Entry 7PY8 (electron microscopy, 3.80 A resolution); this record covers chains C and D of the 9 polymer chains in the assembly.

Chain C:
Protein: DNA-directed RNA polymerase subunit beta
From: Escherichia coli
Notes: EC 2.7.7.6
Reference sequence: P0A8V4 (RPOB_ECO57); residue numbers follow UniProt; this construct covers 1-1342
Amino-acid sequence (1342 residues; each row starts with the number of its first residue):
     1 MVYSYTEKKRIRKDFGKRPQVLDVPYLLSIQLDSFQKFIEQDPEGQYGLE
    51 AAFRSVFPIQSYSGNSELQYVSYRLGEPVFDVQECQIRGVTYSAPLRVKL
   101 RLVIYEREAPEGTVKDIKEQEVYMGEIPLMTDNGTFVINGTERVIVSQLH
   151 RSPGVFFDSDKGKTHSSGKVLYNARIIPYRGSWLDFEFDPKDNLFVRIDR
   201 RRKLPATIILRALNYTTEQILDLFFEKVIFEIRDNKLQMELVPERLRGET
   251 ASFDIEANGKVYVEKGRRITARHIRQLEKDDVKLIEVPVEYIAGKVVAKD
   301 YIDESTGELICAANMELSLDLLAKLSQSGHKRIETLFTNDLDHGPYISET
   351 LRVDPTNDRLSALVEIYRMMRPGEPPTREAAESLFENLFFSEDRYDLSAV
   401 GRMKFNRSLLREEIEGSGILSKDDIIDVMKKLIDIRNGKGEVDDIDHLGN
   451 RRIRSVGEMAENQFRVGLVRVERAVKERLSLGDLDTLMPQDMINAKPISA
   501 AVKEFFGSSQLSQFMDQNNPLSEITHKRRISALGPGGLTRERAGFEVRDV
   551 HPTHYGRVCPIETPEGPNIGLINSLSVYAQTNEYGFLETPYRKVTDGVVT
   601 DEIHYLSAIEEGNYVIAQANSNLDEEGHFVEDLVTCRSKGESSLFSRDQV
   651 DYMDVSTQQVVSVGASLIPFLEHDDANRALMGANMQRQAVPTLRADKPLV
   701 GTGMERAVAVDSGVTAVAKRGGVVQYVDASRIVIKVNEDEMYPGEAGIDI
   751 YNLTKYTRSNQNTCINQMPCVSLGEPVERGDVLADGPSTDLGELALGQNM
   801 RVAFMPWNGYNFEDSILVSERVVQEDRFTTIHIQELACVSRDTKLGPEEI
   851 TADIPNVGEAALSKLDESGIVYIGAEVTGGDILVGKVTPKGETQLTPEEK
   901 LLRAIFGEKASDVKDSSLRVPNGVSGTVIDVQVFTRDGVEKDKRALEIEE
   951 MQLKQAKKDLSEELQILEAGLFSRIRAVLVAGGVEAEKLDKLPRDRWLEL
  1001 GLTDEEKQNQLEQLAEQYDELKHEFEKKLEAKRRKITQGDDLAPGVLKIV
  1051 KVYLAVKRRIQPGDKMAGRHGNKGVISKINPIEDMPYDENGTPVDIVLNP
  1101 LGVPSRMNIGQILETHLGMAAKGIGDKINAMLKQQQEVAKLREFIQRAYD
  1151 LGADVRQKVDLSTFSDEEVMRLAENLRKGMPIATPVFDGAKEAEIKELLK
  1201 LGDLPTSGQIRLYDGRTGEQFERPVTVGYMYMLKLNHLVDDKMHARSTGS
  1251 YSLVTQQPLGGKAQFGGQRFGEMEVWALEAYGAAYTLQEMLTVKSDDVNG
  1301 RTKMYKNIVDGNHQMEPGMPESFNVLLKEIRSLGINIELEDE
Disordered / not traced: 1, 908-911
Curated features (UniProtKB/Swiss-Prot):
  - modified residue (N6-acetyllysine): K1022, K1200

Chain D:
Protein: DNA-directed RNA polymerase subunit beta'
From: Escherichia coli
Notes: EC 2.7.7.6
Reference sequence: P0A8T8 (RPOC_ECO57); residue numbers follow UniProt; this construct covers 1-1407
Amino-acid sequence (1407 residues; numbered 1 to 1407; the number before each row is that of its first residue):
     1 MKDLLKFLKAQTKTEEFDAIKIALASPDMIRSWSFGEVKKPETINYRTFK
    51 PERDGLFCARIFGPVKDYECLCGKYKRLKHRGVICEKCGVEVTQTKVRRE
   101 RMGHIELASPTAHIWFLKSLPSRIGLLLDMPLRDIERVLYFESYVVIEGG
   151 MTNLERQQILTEEQYLDALEEFGDEFDAKMGAEAIQALLKSMDLEQECEQ
   201 LREELNETNSETKRKKLTKRIKLLEAFVQSGNKPEWMILTVLPVLPPDLR
   251 PLVPLDGGRFATSDLNDLYRRVINRNNRLKRLLDLAAPDIIVRNEKRMLQ
   301 EAVDALLDNGRRGRAITGSNKRPLKSLADMIKGKQGRFRQNLLGKRVDYS
   351 GRSVITVGPYLRLHQCGLPKKMALELFKPFIYGKLELRGLATTIKAAKKM
   401 VEREEAVVWDILDEVIREHPVLLNRAPTLHRLGIQAFEPVLIEGKAIQLH
   451 PLVCAAYNADFDGDQMAVHVPLTLEAQLEARALMMSTNNILSPANGEPII
   501 VPSQDVVLGLYYMTRDCVNAKGEGMVLTGPKEAERLYRSGLASLHARVKV
   551 RITEYEKDANGELVAKTSLKDTTVGRAILWMIVPKGLPYSIVNQALGKKA
   601 ISKMLNTCYRILGLKPTVIFADQIMYTGFAYAARSGASVGIDDMVIPEKK
   651 HEIISEAEAEVAEIQEQFQSGLVTAGERYNKVIDIWAAANDRVSKAMMDN
   701 LQTETVINRDGQEEKQVSFNSIYMMADSGARGSAAQIRQLAGMRGLMAKP
   751 DGSIIETPITANFREGLNVLQYFISTHGARKGLADTALKTANSGYLTRRL
   801 VDVAQDLVVTEDDCGTHEGIMMTPVIEGGDVKEPLRDRVLGRVTAEDVLK
   851 PGTADILVPRNTLLHEQWCDLLEENSVDAVKVRSVVSCDTDFGVCAHCYG
   901 RDLARGHIINKGEAIGVIAAQSIGEPGTQLTMRTFHIGGAASRAAAESSI
   951 QVKNKGSIKLSNVKSVVNSSGKLVITSRNTELKLIDEFGRTKESYKVPYG
  1001 AVLAKGDGEQVAGGETVANWDPHTMPVITEVSGFVRFTDMIDGQTITRQT
  1051 DELTGLSSLVVLDSAERTAGGKDLRPALKIVDAQGNDVLIPGTDMPAQYF
  1101 LPGKAIVQLEDGVQISSGDTLARIPQESGGTKDITGGLPRVADLFEARRP
  1151 KEPAILAEISGIVSFGKETKGKRRLVITPVDGSDPYEEMIPKWRQLNVFE
  1201 GERVERGDVISDGPEAPHDILRLRGVHAVTRYIVNEVQDVYRLQGVKIND
  1251 KHIEVIVRQMLRKATIVNAGSSDFLEGEQVEYSRVKIANRELEANGKVGA
  1301 TYSRDLLGITKASLATESFISAASFQETTRVLTEAAVAGKRDELRGLKEN
  1351 VIVGRLIPAGTGYAYHQDRMRRRAAGEAPAAPQVTAEDASASLAELLNAG
  1401 LGGSDNE
Disordered / not traced: 1-15, 934-947, 1127-1135, 1374-1407
Curated features (UniProtKB/Swiss-Prot):
  - binding site (Zn(2+)): C70, C72, C85, C88, C814, C888, C895, C898
  - binding site (Mg(2+)): D460, D462, D464
  - modified residue: K972 (N6-acetyllysine)
Bound ions: Zn2+ site 1: C70, C72, C88; Mg2+: D460 (shared with 1 residue of chain R); Zn2+ site 2: C814, C888, C895, C898

Chain C / chain D interface:
Residue-residue contacts - 252 pairs, chain C then chain D:
  F545(C) - L788(D)  hydrophobic
  R548(C) - R780(D)  hydrogen bond (backbone-side chain)
  D549(C) - P750(D)
  V550(C) - H777(D)
  P552(C) - F773(D)
  Y555(C) - V769(D)  hydrophobic
  Y555(C) - F773(D)
  P560(C) - F773(D)  hydrophobic
  P560(C) - T776(D)
  P560(C) - R780(D)  hydrogen bond (backbone-side chain)
  I561(C) - Y772(D)  hydrophobic
  T563(C) - R780(D)
  E565(C) - L783(D)
  I569(C) - R780(D)
  G570(C) - R780(D)
  N573(C) - R780(D)
  Q618(C) - L770(D)
  N620(C) - N768(D)
  R637(C) - L770(D)
  T657(C) - V769(D)
  V660(C) - V769(D)  hydrophobic
  E672(C) - L767(D)
  H673(C) - F763(D)  hydrogen bond (side chain-backbone)
  H673(C) - R764(D)
  H673(C) - E765(D)  hydrogen bond (side chain-backbone)
  H673(C) - G766(D)
  D674(C) - F763(D)
  D674(C) - Y772(D)
  D675(C) - F763(D)
  D675(C) - Y772(D)  hydrogen bond (backbone-side chain)
  A676(C) - Y772(D)
  A676(C) - A779(D)  hydrophobic
  A679(C) - Y772(D)
  F804(C) - S638(D)
  M805(C) - G636(D)
  P806(C) - D505(D)
  P806(C) - A633(D)
  P806(C) - A637(D)
  N808(C) - P359(D)
  N808(C) - A633(D)
  G809(C) - V357(D)
  G809(C) - P359(D)
  G809(C) - F629(D)
  Y810(C) - P359(D)
  F812(C) - V357(D)  hydrophobic
  F812(C) - C454(D)  hydrophobic
  F812(C) - F461(D)  hydrophobic
  F812(C) - D505(D)
  F812(C) - F629(D)  hydrophobic
  E813(C) - D460(D)
  E813(C) - F461(D)  hydrogen bond (side chain-backbone)
  E813(C) - Q504(D)
  S815(C) - V357(D)
  R841(C) - D256(D)  salt bridge
  R841(C) - G257(D)
  K844(C) - R47(D)
  K844(C) - F49(D)
  Q1061(C) - K445(D)
  K1065(C) - D462(D)
  K1073(C) - D462(D)
  V1075(C) - I355(D)
  V1075(C) - F461(D)
  V1075(C) - D462(D)
  V1075(C) - G463(D)
  S1077(C) - T356(D)
  P1100(C) - A637(D)
  L1101(C) - L508(D)  hydrophobic
  L1101(C) - M725(D)  hydrophobic
  L1101(C) - R731(D)
  P1104(C) - M725(D)  hydrophobic
  P1104(C) - Q736(D)
  S1105(C) - R731(D)  hydrogen bond
  S1105(C) - Q736(D)  hydrogen bond (backbone-side chain)
  R1106(C) - R731(D)
  M1107(C) - Q739(D)
  M1107(C) - F763(D)  hydrophobic
  I1109(C) - F763(D)
  I1112(C) - V639(D)  hydrophobic
  L1113(C) - I641(D)  hydrophobic
  H1116(C) - I641(D)
  F1187(C) - L767(D)
  E1192(C) - R764(D)  salt bridge
  Q1209(C) - G640(D)
  Q1209(C) - D642(D)
  Q1209(C) - D643(D)
  E1219(C) - R634(D)  salt bridge
  E1222(C) - Y512(D)  hydrogen bond
  E1222(C) - R634(D)
  E1222(C) - S635(D)
  R1223(C) - Y512(D)
  R1223(C) - G636(D)
  R1223(C) - S721(D)
  P1224(C) - S638(D)  hydrogen bond (backbone-side chain)
  V1225(C) - G636(D)
  V1225(C) - S638(D)
  T1226(C) - V639(D)
  V1239(C) - K445(D)
  D1240(C) - K445(D)  salt bridge
  K1242(C) - R352(D)
  K1242(C) - V354(D)
  K1242(C) - Q465(D)
  M1243(C) - R352(D)
  M1243(C) - S353(D)
  M1243(C) - M372(D)  hydrophobic
  M1243(C) - K445(D)
  H1244(C) - G351(D)
  H1244(C) - R352(D)  hydrogen bond (backbone-backbone)
  A1245(C) - S350(D)
  A1245(C) - M372(D)  hydrophobic
  A1245(C) - E375(D)
  R1246(C) - D348(D)  salt bridge
  R1246(C) - Y349(D)
  R1246(C) - S350(D)  hydrogen bond (backbone-backbone)
  R1246(C) - L376(D)
  S1247(C) - Y349(D)
  S1247(C) - E375(D)
  Y1251(C) - D348(D)  hydrogen bond
  L1253(C) - R99(D)  hydrogen bond (backbone-side chain)
  L1253(C) - D248(D)
  V1254(C) - R99(D)  hydrogen bond (backbone-side chain)
  V1254(C) - L249(D)
  V1254(C) - R337(D)
  T1255(C) - N341(D)
  Q1257(C) - N341(D)  hydrogen bond (side chain-backbone)
  Q1257(C) - K345(D)
  P1258(C) - R346(D)
  P1258(C) - D348(D)
  L1259(C) - R346(D)
  G1260(C) - R346(D)
  G1267(C) - R346(D)  hydrogen bond (backbone-side chain)
  Q1268(C) - R346(D)
  Q1268(C) - V347(D)
  Q1268(C) - S350(D)  hydrogen bond (backbone-side chain)
  Q1268(C) - A467(D)
  Q1268(C) - H469(D)  hydrogen bond
  R1269(C) - R339(D)  hydrogen bond (side chain-backbone)
  R1269(C) - Q340(D)  hydrogen bond (side chain-backbone)
  R1269(C) - G344(D)  hydrogen bond (side chain-backbone)
  R1269(C) - R346(D)
  F1270(C) - G344(D)
  F1270(C) - K345(D)
  F1270(C) - N424(D)
  F1270(C) - H469(D)
  E1272(C) - L343(D)
  E1272(C) - G344(D)  hydrogen bond (side chain-backbone)
  M1273(C) - T428(D)
  E1274(C) - N424(D)  hydrogen bond
  E1274(C) - T428(D)
  W1276(C) - V801(D)  hydrophobic
  W1276(C) - Q921(D)  hydrogen bond (backbone-side chain)
  A1277(C) - R431(D)
  A1277(C) - Q921(D)
  E1279(C) - A914(D)
  E1279(C) - L1347(D)
  A1280(C) - R431(D)
  A1280(C) - V917(D)  hydrophobic
  A1280(C) - I918(D)
  Y1281(C) - R431(D)  hydrogen bond (side chain-backbone)
  Y1281(C) - I434(D)  hydrogen bond (side chain-backbone)
  Y1281(C) - M484(D)  hydrophobic
  Y1281(C) - N489(D)  hydrogen bond
  G1282(C) - G1360(D)
  G1282(C) - T1361(D)
  A1283(C) - E479(D)
  A1284(C) - E479(D)  hydrogen bond (backbone-side chain)
  A1284(C) - T1361(D)
  A1284(C) - G1362(D)
  Y1285(C) - E475(D)
  Y1285(C) - E479(D)
  Y1285(C) - L1356(D)  hydrophobic
  Y1285(C) - T1361(D)
  T1286(C) - A476(D)
  T1286(C) - E479(D)  hydrogen bond
  L1287(C) - V1351(D)  hydrophobic
  L1287(C) - I1357(D)  hydrophobic
  Q1288(C) - G1354(D)
  Q1288(C) - L1356(D)
  E1289(C) - T473(D)
  E1289(C) - A476(D)
  M1290(C) - V347(D)
  L1291(C) - L342(D)
  L1291(C) - L343(D)
  L1291(C) - K345(D)
  T1292(C) - G1354(D)  hydrogen bond (side chain-backbone)
  K1294(C) - D348(D)
  K1294(C) - Y349(D)
  K1294(C) - V470(D)  hydrogen bond (side chain-backbone)
  S1295(C) - K345(D)
  S1295(C) - R346(D)
  S1295(C) - V347(D)
  D1296(C) - K345(D)  salt bridge
  M1304(C) - L472(D)  hydrophobic
  Y1305(C) - P379(D)  hydrophobic
  Y1305(C) - Y382(D)
  I1308(C) - P379(D)  hydrophobic
  I1308(C) - F380(D)  hydrophobic
  I1308(C) - L472(D)  hydrophobic
  H1313(C) - L472(D)
  H1313(C) - T473(D)
  H1313(C) - L474(D)
  M1319(C) - F17(D)  hydrophobic
  P1320(C) - K345(D)
  P1320(C) - V1353(D)
  E1321(C) - R99(D)  salt bridge
  S1322(C) - N341(D)
  S1322(C) - L342(D)
  S1322(C) - K345(D)
  F1323(C) - L342(D)
  V1325(C) - R99(D)
  V1325(C) - L249(D)  hydrophobic
  L1326(C) - F338(D)  hydrophobic
  L1326(C) - L342(D)  hydrophobic
  K1328(C) - E100(D)
  K1328(C) - M102(D)
  K1328(C) - P246(D)
  E1329(C) - L245(D)
  E1329(C) - L327(D)
  E1329(C) - M330(D)
  E1329(C) - I331(D)
  I1330(C) - L1332(D)  hydrophobic
  R1331(C) - W33(D)
  S1332(C) - P243(D)
  S1332(C) - L245(D)
  S1332(C) - Y269(D)
  S1332(C) - L327(D)
  L1333(C) - W115(D)  hydrophobic
  L1333(C) - L307(D)  hydrophobic
  L1333(C) - L327(D)  hydrophobic
  G1334(C) - A25(D)  hydrogen bond (backbone-backbone)
  I1335(C) - I22(D)  hydrophobic
  I1335(C) - W115(D)  hydrophobic
  N1336(C) - I22(D)
  N1336(C) - A23(D)  hydrogen bond (backbone-backbone)
  N1336(C) - L24(D)
  N1336(C) - A25(D)
  N1336(C) - M29(D)
  N1336(C) - W33(D)
  I1337(C) - I20(D)  hydrophobic
  I1337(C) - K21(D)
  I1337(C) - I22(D)  hydrophobic
  E1338(C) - I20(D)
  E1338(C) - K21(D)
  L1339(C) - I20(D)  hydrophobic
  E1340(C) - F17(D)
  E1340(C) - D18(D)
  E1340(C) - A19(D)
  E1340(C) - R1341(D)  salt bridge
  D1341(C) - F17(D)
  D1341(C) - D18(D)  hydrogen bond (backbone-backbone)
  E1342(C) - E16(D)
  E1342(C) - F17(D)
  E1342(C) - D18(D)
Also at the interface, not in a pair above, chain C (152 interface residues in all): H551, H554, C559, G566, A619, S642, L671, W807, N811, D814, P1062, G1063, I1076, N1099, V1103, S1207, F1221, T1248, G1261, F1265, V1275, L1278, V1298, V1309, Q1314
Also at the interface, not in a pair above, chain D (166 interface residues in all): K96, H113, L239, L242, V244, P251, Y360, K378, G383, R425, A426, H430, L432, A446, P451, L483, S503, A630, A632, F719, I722, A730, L740, R744, T757, K781, A787, R798, E913, A1336, I1352, R1355

Overview:
The interface between chain C and chain D involves 152 residues on one side and 166 on the other; the contacts
include 35 hydrogen bonds and 8 salt bridges. Polar pairs include R841(C)-D256(D), E1192(C)-R764(D) and
E1219(C)-R634(D).
Chain C is DNA-directed RNA polymerase subunit beta and chain D is DNA-directed RNA polymerase subunit beta',
both from Escherichia coli; the structure, CryoEM structure of E.coli RNA polymerase elongation complex bound
to NusG (NusG-EC in less-swiveled conformation), was determined by electron microscopy (same publication as
7PY0, 7PY1, 7PY3, 7PY5, 7PY6, 7PY7 and 4 further entries).
